Entry 7VH3 (electron microscopy, 3.60 A resolution); this record covers chain A.

[Chain A]
Protein: RNA-directed RNA polymerase L
From: Machupo virus
Notes: EC 2.7.7.48, 3.1.-.-
UniProt: Q6IUF8 (L_MACHU); residue numbers follow UniProt; this construct covers 1-2209
Chain sequence (2238 residues; row label = number of the first residue in the row):
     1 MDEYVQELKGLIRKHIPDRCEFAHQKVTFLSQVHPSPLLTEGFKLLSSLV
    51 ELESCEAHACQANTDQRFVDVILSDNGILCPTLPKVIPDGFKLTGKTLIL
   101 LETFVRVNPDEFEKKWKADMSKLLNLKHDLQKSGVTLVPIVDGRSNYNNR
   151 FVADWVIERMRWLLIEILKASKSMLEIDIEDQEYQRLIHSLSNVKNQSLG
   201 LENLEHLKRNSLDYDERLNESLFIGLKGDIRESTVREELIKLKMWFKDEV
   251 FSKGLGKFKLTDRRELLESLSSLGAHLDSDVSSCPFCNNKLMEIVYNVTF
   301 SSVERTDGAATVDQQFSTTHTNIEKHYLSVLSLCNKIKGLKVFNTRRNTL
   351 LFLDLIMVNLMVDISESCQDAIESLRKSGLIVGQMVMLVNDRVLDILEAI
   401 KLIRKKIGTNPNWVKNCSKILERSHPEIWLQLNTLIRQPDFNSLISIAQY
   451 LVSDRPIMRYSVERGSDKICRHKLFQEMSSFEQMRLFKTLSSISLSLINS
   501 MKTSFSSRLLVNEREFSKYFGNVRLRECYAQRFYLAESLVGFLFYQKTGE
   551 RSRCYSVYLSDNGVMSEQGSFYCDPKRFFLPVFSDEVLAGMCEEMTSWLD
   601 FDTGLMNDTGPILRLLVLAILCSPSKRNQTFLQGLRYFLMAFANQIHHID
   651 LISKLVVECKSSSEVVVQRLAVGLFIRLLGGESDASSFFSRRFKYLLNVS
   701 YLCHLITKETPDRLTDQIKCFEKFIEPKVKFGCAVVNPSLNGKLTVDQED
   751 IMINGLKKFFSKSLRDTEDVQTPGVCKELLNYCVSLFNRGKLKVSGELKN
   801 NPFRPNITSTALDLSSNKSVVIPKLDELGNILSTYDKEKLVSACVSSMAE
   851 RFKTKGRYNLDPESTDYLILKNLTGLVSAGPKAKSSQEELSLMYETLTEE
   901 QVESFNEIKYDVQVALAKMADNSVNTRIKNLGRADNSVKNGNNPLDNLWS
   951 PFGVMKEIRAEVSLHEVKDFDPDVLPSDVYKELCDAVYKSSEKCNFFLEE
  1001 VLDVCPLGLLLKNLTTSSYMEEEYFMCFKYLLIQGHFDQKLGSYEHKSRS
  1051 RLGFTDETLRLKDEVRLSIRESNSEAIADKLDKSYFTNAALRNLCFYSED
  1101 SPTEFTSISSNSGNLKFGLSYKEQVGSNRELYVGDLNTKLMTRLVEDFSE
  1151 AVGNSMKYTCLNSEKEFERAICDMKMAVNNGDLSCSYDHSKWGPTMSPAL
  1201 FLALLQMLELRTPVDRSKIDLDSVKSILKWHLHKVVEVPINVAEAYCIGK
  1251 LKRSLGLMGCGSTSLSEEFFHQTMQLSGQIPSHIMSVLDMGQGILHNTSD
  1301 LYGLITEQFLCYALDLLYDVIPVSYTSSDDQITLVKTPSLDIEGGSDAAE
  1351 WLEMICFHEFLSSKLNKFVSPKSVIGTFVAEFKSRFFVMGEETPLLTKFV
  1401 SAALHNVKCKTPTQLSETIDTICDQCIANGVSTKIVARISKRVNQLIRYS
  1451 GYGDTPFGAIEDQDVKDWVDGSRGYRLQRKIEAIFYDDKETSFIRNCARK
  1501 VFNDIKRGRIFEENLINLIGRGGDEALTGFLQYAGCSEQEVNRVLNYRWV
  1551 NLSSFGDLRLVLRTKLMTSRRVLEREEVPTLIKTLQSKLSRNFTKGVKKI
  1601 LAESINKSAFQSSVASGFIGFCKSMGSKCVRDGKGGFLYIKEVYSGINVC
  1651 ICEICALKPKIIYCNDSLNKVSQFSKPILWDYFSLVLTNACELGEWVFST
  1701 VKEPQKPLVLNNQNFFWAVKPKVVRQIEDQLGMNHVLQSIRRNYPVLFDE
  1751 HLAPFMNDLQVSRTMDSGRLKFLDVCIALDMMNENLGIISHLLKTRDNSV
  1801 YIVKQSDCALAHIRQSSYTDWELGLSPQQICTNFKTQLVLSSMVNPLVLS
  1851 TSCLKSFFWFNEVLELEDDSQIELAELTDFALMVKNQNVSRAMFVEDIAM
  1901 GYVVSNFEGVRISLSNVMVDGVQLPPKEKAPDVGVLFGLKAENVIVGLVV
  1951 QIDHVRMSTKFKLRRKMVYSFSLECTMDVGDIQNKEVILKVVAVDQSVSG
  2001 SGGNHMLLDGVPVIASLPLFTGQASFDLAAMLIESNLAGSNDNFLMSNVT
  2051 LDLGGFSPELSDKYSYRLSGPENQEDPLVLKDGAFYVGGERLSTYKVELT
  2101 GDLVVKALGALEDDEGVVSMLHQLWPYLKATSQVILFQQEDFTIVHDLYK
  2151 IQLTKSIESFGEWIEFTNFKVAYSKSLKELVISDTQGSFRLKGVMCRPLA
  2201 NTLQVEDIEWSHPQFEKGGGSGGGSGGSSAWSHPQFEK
Not modelled in the structure: 1, 176-179, 306-320, 462-467, 514-519, 805-819, 875-885, 923-949, 1040-1077, 1250-1263, 1340-1347, 1562-1577, 1592-1611, 1706-1709, 1751-1769, 1817-2238
Sequence notes: expression tag (2210-2238)
Cystine bridges: Cys55-Cys60, Cys1650-Cys1664, Cys1691-Cys1776
UniProt features mapped onto this chain:
  - active site: Lys115
  - binding site (Mn(2+)): Glu51, Asp89, Glu102
  - binding site (Mg(2+)): Asp1330

[In short]
UniProt lists active-site residue Lys115, 3 Mn2+-binding residues and Mg2+-binding residue Asp1330.
Chain A is RNA-directed RNA polymerase L (Machupo virus); the structure, Cryo-EM structure of Machupo virus
polymerase L, was determined by electron microscopy together with 7VGQ, 7VH1 and 7VH2 from the same study.
